Entry 8P6Y (electron microscopy, 1.90 A resolution); this record covers chains I and J of the 3 polymer chains in the assembly.

== Chain I ==
Name: Cyclin-H
Organism: Homo sapiens
UniProtKB: P51946 (CCNH_HUMAN); residue numbers follow UniProt; this construct covers 1-323
Amino-acid sequence (324 residues; numbered 0 to 323; the number before each row is that of its first residue; numbering starts at 0):
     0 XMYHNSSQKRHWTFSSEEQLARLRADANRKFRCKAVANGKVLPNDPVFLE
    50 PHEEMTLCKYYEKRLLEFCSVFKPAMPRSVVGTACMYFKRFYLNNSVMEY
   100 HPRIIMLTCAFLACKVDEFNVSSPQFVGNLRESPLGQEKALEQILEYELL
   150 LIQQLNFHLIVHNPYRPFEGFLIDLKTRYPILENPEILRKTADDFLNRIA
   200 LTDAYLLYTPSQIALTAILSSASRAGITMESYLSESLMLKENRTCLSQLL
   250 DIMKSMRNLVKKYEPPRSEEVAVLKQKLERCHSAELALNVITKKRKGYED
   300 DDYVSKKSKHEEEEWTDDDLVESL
Not modelled in the structure: 39-43, 285-323
Sequence notes: acetylation (0)
Modified positions: ACE (acetyl group) at position 0
Swiss-Prot annotation at these positions:
  - modified residue: Ser5 (Phosphoserine), Ser132 (Phosphoserine), Ser304 (Phosphoserine), Thr315 (Phosphothreonine), Ser322 (Phosphoserine)

== Chain J ==
Name: Cyclin-dependent kinase 7
Organism: Homo sapiens
Notes: EC 2.7.11.22, 2.7.11.23
UniProtKB: P50613 (CDK7_HUMAN); residues 1-346 here = UniProt positions 1-346
Amino-acid sequence (349 residues; row label = number of the first residue in the row; numbers below 1 keep their minus sign (Ser-2 is residue -2)):
    -2 SNAMALDVKSRAKRYEKLDFLGEGQFATVYKARDKNTNQIVAIKKIKLGH
    48 RSEAKDGINRTALREIKLLQELSHPNIIGLLDAFGHKSNISLVFDFMETD
    98 LEVIIKDNSLVLTPSHIKAYMLMTLQGLEYLHQHWILHRDLKPNNLLLDE
   148 NGVLKLADFGLAKSFGSPNRAYTHQVVTRWYRAPELLFGARMYGVGVDMW
   198 AVGCILAELLLRVPFLPGDSDLDQLTRIFETLGTPTEEQWPDMCSLPDYV
   248 TFKSFPGIPLHHIFSAAGDDLLDLIQGLFLFNPCARITATQALKMKYFSN
   298 RPGPTPGCQLPRPNCPVETLKEQSNPALAIKRKRTEALEQGGLPKKLIF
Not modelled in the structure: -2 to 9, 31-36, 43-51, 311-346
Sequence notes: expression tag (-2 to 0)
Swiss-Prot annotation at these positions:
  - active site: Asp137 (Proton acceptor)
  - binding site (ATP): Leu18 to Val26, Lys41
  - modified residue: Ala2 (N-acetylalanine), Ser7 (Phosphoserine), Ser164 (Phosphoserine), Thr170 (Phosphothreonine), Ser321 (Phosphoserine)

== How chain I and chain J interact ==
Contacting residue pairs (43; chain I residue first):
  ACE_0(I) with His131(J)
  Met1(I) with Trp132(J)
  Asn4(I) with Tyr127(J); His131(J), hydrogen bond
  Ser5(I) with Glu68(J)
  Ser6(I) with Glu68(J), hydrogen bond
  Phe110(I) with Asp53(J)
  Leu111(I) with Leu60(J), hydrophobic
  Lys114(I) with Asp53(J), hydrogen bond (side chain-backbone); Gly54(J); Ile55(J), hydrogen bond (side chain-backbone); Arg57(J); Leu60(J)
  Val115(I) with Lys64(J), hydrogen bond (backbone-side chain)
  Asp116(I) with Arg167(J)
  Glu117(I) with Arg61(J), salt bridge; Lys64(J), salt bridge; Lys160(J); Arg167(J)
  Asn119(I) with Arg57(J)
  Val120(I) with Arg57(J), hydrogen bond (backbone-side chain)
  Ser122(I) with Lys52(J), hydrogen bond (side chain-backbone); Asp53(J)
  Glu141(I) with Lys52(J), salt bridge
  Leu144(I) with Lys52(J); Gly54(J)
  Glu147(I) with Gly54(J); Ile55(J), hydrogen bond (side chain-backbone)
  Leu148(I) with Gly82(J); His83(J); Lys84(J); Ile87(J), hydrophobic
  Ile151(I) with Ile55(J), hydrophobic; Leu60(J), hydrophobic
  Gln152(I) with Gly82(J)
  Asn155(I) with Gln67(J)
  Phe156(I) with Ile63(J); Gln67(J), hydrogen bond (backbone-side chain); Ala80(J); Phe81(J), hydrophobic
  His157(I) with Gln67(J)
  Ile159(I) with Lys64(J); Glu68(J)
Other interface residues (no listed pair), chain I (28 interface residues in all): Phe118, Leu140, Leu158, Arg165
Other interface residues (no listed pair), chain J (24 interface residues in all): Gln130, Ser164

== In short ==
28 residues of chain I face 24 of chain J across their interface, with 9 hydrogen bonds and 3 salt bridges.
Among the polar pairs are Glu117(I)-Arg61(J), Glu117(I)-Lys64(J) and Glu141(I)-Lys52(J). Curated annotation
(UniProt) lists active-site residue Asp137(J) and 10 ATP-binding residues on chain J.
Chain I is Cyclin-H and chain J is Cyclin-dependent kinase 7, both from Homo sapiens; the structure, Cryo-EM
structure of CAK in complex with nucleotide analogue ATPgS, was determined by electron microscopy together
with 8ORM, 8P6V, 8P6W, 8P6X, 8P6Z, 8P70 and 11 further entries from the same study.
